1FVU - chains A and C of the 4 polymer chains in the assembly; structure by X-ray diffraction, 1.80 A resolution.

# Chain A
Name: Botrocetin alpha chain
Source organism: Bothrops jararaca
Reference sequence: P22029 (BOTA_BOTJA); numbering as in UniProt (aligned over 1-133)
Amino-acid sequence (133 residues; each row starts with the number of its first residue):
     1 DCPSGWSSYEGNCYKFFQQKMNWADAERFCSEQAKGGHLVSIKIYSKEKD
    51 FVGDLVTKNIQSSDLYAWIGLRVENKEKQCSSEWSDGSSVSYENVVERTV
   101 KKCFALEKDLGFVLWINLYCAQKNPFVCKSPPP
Cystine bridges: Cys2-Cys13, Cys30-Cys128, Cys103-Cys120

# Chain C
Name: Botrocetin alpha chain
Source organism: Bothrops jararaca
Reference sequence: P22029 (BOTA_BOTJA); residues 201-333 here correspond to UniProt positions 1-133 (UniProt number = residue number - 200)
Amino-acid sequence (133 residues; each row starts with the number of its first residue):
   201 DCPSGWSSYEGNCYKFFQQKMNWADAERFCSEQAKGGHLVSIKIYSKEKD
   251 FVGDLVTKNIQSSDLYAWIGLRVENKEKQCSSEWSDGSSVSYENVVERTV
   301 KKCFALEKDLGFVLWINLYCAQKNPFVCKSPPP
Cystine bridges: Cys202-Cys213, Cys230-Cys328, Cys303-Cys320

# Chain A / chain C interface
Contacting residue pairs - 5 pairs, chain A then chain C:
  Leu65(A) - Gln322(C)
  Arg98(A) - Lys308(C)
  Arg98(A) - Asp309(C)  salt bridge
  Lys108(A) - Arg298(C)
  Asp109(A) - Arg298(C)  salt bridge
Other interface residues (no listed pair), chain A (6 interface residues in all): Thr99, Gln122
Other interface residues (no listed pair), chain C (5 interface residues in all): Leu265

# Summary
6 residues of chain A face 5 of chain C across their interface, with 2 salt bridges. Polar contacts include
Arg98(A)-Asp309(C) and Asp109(A)-Arg298(C).
Both chains are Botrocetin alpha chain (Bothrops jararaca). Entry 1FVU (Crystal structure of botrocetin) was
determined by X-ray diffraction.
